PDB entry 1R65 | X-ray diffraction, 1.95 A resolution | chains A and B

# Chain A (and B)
Protein: Ribonucleoside-diphosphate reductase 1 beta chain
Source organism: Escherichia coli
Notes: EC 1.17.4.1; fragment: Ribonucleotide Reductase R2; chain B of this document is another copy of the same molecule, construct and numbering; everything in this record applies to it too
UniProt: P69924 (RIR2_ECOLI); numbering as in UniProt (aligned over 1-375)
Sequence (375 residues; row label = number of the first residue in the row):
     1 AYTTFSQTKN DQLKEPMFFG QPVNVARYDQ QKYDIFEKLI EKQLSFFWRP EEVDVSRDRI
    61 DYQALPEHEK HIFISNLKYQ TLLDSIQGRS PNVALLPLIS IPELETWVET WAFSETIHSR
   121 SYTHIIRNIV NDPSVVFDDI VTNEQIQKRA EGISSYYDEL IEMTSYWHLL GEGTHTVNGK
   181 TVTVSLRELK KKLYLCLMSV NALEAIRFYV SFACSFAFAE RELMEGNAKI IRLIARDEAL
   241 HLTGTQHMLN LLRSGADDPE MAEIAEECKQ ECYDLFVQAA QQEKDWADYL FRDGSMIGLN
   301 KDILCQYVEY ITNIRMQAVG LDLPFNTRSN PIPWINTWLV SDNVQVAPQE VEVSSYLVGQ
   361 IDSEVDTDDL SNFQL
Not modelled in the structure: 341-375
Ion coordination: Hg2+ site 1: Asn-76, Val-210, Cys-214; Fe2+ site 1: Asp-84, Glu-115, His-118, Glu-238; Fe2+ site 2: Glu-115, Glu-204, Glu-238, His-241; Hg2+ site 2: Tyr-194, Cys-272; Hg2+ site 3 near Cys-196 (its only coordinating residue here); Hg2+ site 4: Val-210, Cys-214; Hg2+ site 5: Cys-305, Glu-309

# How chain A and chain B interact
Contacting residue pairs (134; chain A residue first):
  Tyr-2(A) with Arg-89(B); Val-93(B), hydrophobic; Asp-158(B); Ile-161(B), hydrophobic
  Thr-3(A) with Asp-158(B), hydrogen bond
  Thr-4(A) with Arg-89(B), hydrogen bond (backbone-side chain); Ser-90(B); Ser-154(B); Tyr-157(B); Asp-158(B), hydrogen bond (backbone-side chain); Ile-161(B)
  Phe-5(A) with Leu-82(B), hydrophobic; Ile-86(B), hydrophobic; Gln-147(B); Ser-154(B)
  Ser-6(A) with Val-141(B)
  Gln-7(A) with Val-141(B)
  Lys-9(A) with Asp-138(B); Val-141(B); Thr-142(B)
  Val-23(A) with Arg-89(B), hydrogen bond (backbone-side chain)
  Asn-24(A) with Ser-85(B); Arg-89(B), hydrogen bond (backbone-side chain); Val-141(B)
  Val-25(A) with Ser-85(B); Phe-137(B); Ile-140(B), hydrophobic
  Ala-26(A) with Ser-85(B), hydrogen bond (backbone-side chain); Ser-119(B)
  Arg-27(A) with Thr-123(B); Ser-134(B), hydrogen bond; Phe-137(B)
  Tyr-28(A) with Ser-119(B); Arg-120(B); Thr-123(B), hydrogen bond (backbone-side chain)
  Asp-29(A) with Thr-123(B); Arg-127(B); Pro-133(B); Phe-137(B)
  Gln-30(A) with Ser-134(B)
  Glu-37(A) with Arg-120(B), salt bridge
  Ile-40(A) with Arg-120(B)
  Glu-41(A) with Arg-49(B); Arg-120(B), salt bridge
  Leu-44(A) with Phe-47(B); Arg-49(B); Phe-113(B), hydrophobic; Ile-117(B), hydrophobic; Arg-120(B)
  Ser-45(A) with Arg-49(B)
  Phe-47(A) with Leu-44(B); Phe-47(B), hydrophobic
  Arg-49(A) with Glu-41(B), hydrogen bond (side chain-backbone); Leu-44(B)
  Glu-51(A) with Glu-41(B)
  Ser-85(A) with Asn-24(B); Val-25(B); Ala-26(B), hydrogen bond (side chain-backbone)
  Ile-86(A) with Phe-5(B), hydrophobic
  Gly-88(A) with Glu-109(B)
  Arg-89(A) with Tyr-2(B); Thr-4(B), hydrogen bond (side chain-backbone); Val-23(B), hydrogen bond (side chain-backbone); Asn-24(B), hydrogen bond (side chain-backbone); Glu-105(B), salt bridge; Glu-109(B)
  Ser-90(A) with Thr-4(B)
  Asn-92(A) with Asn-92(B); Leu-96(B); Glu-109(B), hydrogen bond
  Val-93(A) with Tyr-2(B), hydrophobic; Leu-96(B), hydrophobic
  Leu-96(A) with Asn-92(B); Val-93(B), hydrophobic
  Glu-105(A) with Arg-89(B), salt bridge
  Glu-109(A) with Gly-88(B); Arg-89(B); Asn-92(B), hydrogen bond; Thr-116(B)
  Phe-113(A) with Leu-44(B), hydrophobic; Thr-110(B); Phe-113(B), hydrophobic
  Thr-116(A) with Thr-106(B)
  Ile-117(A) with Leu-44(B), hydrophobic
  Ser-119(A) with Ala-26(B); Tyr-28(B)
  Arg-120(A) with Tyr-28(B); Glu-37(B), salt bridge; Ile-40(B); Glu-41(B), salt bridge; Leu-44(B)
  Thr-123(A) with Arg-27(B); Tyr-28(B), hydrogen bond (side chain-backbone); Asp-29(B)
  Pro-133(A) with Asp-29(B)
  Ser-134(A) with Arg-27(B), hydrogen bond; Gln-30(B)
  Phe-137(A) with Val-25(B), hydrophobic; Arg-27(B); Asp-29(B)
  Asp-138(A) with Arg-27(B), salt bridge
  Ile-140(A) with Val-25(B), hydrophobic
  Val-141(A) with Gln-7(B); Thr-8(B); Asn-24(B); Val-25(B), hydrophobic
  Thr-142(A) with Lys-9(B)
  Gln-147(A) with Phe-5(B)
  Ser-154(A) with Thr-4(B); Phe-5(B)
  Tyr-157(A) with Thr-4(B)
  Asp-158(A) with Tyr-2(B); Thr-3(B), hydrogen bond; Thr-4(B), hydrogen bond (side chain-backbone)
  Ile-161(A) with Tyr-2(B), hydrophobic; Thr-4(B)
  Glu-162(A) with Leu-169(B)
  Ser-165(A) with Ser-165(B); Leu-169(B)
  Tyr-166(A) with Leu-169(B), hydrophobic
  Leu-169(A) with Glu-162(B); Ser-165(B); Tyr-166(B), hydrophobic; Leu-169(B), hydrophobic
  Leu-170(A) with Val-177(B), hydrophobic
  His-175(A) with Asn-178(B), hydrogen bond
  Thr-176(A) with Thr-176(B); Val-177(B); Asn-178(B), hydrogen bond (backbone-backbone)
  Val-177(A) with Leu-170(B), hydrophobic; Thr-176(B)
  Asn-178(A) with Leu-170(B); His-175(B), hydrogen bond; Thr-176(B), hydrogen bond (backbone-backbone)
Interface residues without a listed pair, chain A (69 interface residues in all): Thr-8, Thr-81, Leu-82, Pro-97, Thr-106, Thr-110, Ala-112, Arg-127, Gly-179
Interface residues without a listed pair, chain B (65 interface residues in all): Ser-6, Ser-45, Ala-150

# Summary
69 residues of chain A and 65 residues of chain B are in contact, with 23 hydrogen bonds and 7 salt bridges.
Polar contacts include Glu-37(A)/Arg-120(B), Glu-41(A)/Arg-120(B) and Arg-89(A)/Glu-105(B). The Hg2+ site 1 is
built by Asn-76(A), Val-210(A) and Cys-214(A).
Chain A and chain B are both Ribonucleoside-diphosphate reductase 1 beta chain (Escherichia coli); the
structure, Crystal structure of ferrous soaked Ribonucleotide Reductase R2 subunit (wildtype) at pH 5 from E.
coli, was determined by X-ray diffraction (same publication as 1PIY, 1PIZ, 1PJ0, 1PJ1 and 1PM2).
